Entry 7ZKQ (electron microscopy, 3.15 A resolution); this record covers chains C and T of the 5 polymer chains in the assembly.

[Chain C]
Name: complex I assembly factor CIA84
Organism: Yarrowia lipolytica
UniProtKB: A0A1D8N612 (A0A1D8N612_YARLL); residues 1-852 here = UniProt positions 1-852
Sequence (852 residues; each row starts with the number of its first residue):
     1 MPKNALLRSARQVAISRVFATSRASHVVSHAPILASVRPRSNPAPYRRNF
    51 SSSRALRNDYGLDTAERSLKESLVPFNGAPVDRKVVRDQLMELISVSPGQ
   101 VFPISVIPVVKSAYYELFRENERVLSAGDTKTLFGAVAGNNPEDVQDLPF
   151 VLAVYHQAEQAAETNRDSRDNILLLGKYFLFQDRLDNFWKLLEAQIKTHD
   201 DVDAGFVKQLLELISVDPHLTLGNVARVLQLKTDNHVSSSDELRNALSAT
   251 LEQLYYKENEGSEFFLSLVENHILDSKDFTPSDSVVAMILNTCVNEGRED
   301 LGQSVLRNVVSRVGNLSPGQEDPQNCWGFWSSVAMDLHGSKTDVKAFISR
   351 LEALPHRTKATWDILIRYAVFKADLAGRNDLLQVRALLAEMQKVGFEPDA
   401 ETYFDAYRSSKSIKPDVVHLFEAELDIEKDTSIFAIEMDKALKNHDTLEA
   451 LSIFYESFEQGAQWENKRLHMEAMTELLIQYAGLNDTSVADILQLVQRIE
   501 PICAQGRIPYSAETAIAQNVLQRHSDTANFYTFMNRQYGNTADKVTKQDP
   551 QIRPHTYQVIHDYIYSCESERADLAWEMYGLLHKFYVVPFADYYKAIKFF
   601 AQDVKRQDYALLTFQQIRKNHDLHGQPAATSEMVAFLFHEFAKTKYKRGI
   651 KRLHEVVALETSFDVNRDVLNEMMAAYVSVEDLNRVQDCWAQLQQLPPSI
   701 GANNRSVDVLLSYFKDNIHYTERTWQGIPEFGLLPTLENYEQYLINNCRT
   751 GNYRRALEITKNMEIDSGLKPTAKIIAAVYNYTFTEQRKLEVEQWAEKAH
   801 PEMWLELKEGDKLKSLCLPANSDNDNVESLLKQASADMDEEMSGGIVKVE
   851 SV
Unresolved in the structure: 1-428, 845-852
Residues lining bound ligands: Lauryl Maltose Neopentyl Glycol (LMN): Asn821, Ser822, Asn824

[Chain T]
Name: Tafazzin family protein
Organism: Yarrowia lipolytica
UniProtKB: Q6CBZ7 (Q6CBZ7_YARLI); residues 1-372 here = UniProt positions 1-372
Sequence (372 residues; numbered 1 to 372; the number before each row is that of its first residue):
     1 MSFRNVSLRGSQLLGKLDSRGWGWYVAKKWNIGLVYTMCKVFLRCKKVDI
    51 KGLDNLLEAHRQARLEGRGLLTVMNHTSVLDDPVVWGMLPNDNGWIPYLM
   101 RWATGAKDICYKNKLYSLFFGAGQVLPITRFGIGGPFQPGMDMCVRLLNP
   151 NNKIKYSAKYTPYLVHTNATSYPFWRESNWVHFFPEGYVHQALEPHEGTM
   201 RYFRWGTSRAVLEPVTPPIIVPMFSHGLQKVFQEIPKGYEMEGNNTNKDR
   251 TISIRIGEPISETTVAGFRNEWINLCHKENVGLNAETMPDVLKNGQEAKD
   301 LRSKVAAYLREEVEKLRLTVPNMNPELPEFKEPEFWSDIDKVHKGVYNHR
   351 GKVRMLRNPTKGLIEVVEANKD
Unresolved in the structure: 1, 112-118, 360-372
Residues lining bound ligands: diundecyl phosphatidyl choline (PLC): Trp22, Tyr25, Val26, Lys29, Trp30, Ile96, Tyr98, Arg176
What the authors report for this chain:
  - catalytic residues: His76, Asp81 (citing earlier work)
  - conformationally variable residues (loop rearrangement, order/disorder transition): Thr104 to Tyr111, Lys112 to Leu118
  - catalytic residues: Arg101, Arg130 (proposed by the authors, not directly observed)

[Interface between chain C and chain T]
Residue-residue contacts - 31 pairs, chain C then chain T:
  Ile718(C) - Leu65(T)  hydrophobic
  His719(C) - Leu65(T)
  His719(C) - Tyr172(T)
  Tyr720(C) - Ala169(T)
  Tyr720(C) - Thr170(T)
  Glu722(C) - Leu164(T)
  Arg723(C) - Leu164(T)
  Arg723(C) - Val165(T)
  Arg723(C) - Asn168(T)  hydrogen bond (side chain-backbone)
  Arg723(C) - Ala169(T)  hydrogen bond (side chain-backbone)
  Arg723(C) - Ser171(T)  hydrogen bond (side chain-backbone)
  Gln726(C) - Tyr160(T)
  Gln726(C) - Pro162(T)
  Gln726(C) - Tyr163(T)  hydrogen bond (side chain-backbone)
  Gln726(C) - Leu164(T)  hydrogen bond (side chain-backbone)
  Gln726(C) - Val165(T)
  Glu730(C) - Val165(T)
  Glu730(C) - His166(T)  salt bridge
  Thr750(C) - Arg61(T)
  Gly751(C) - Glu58(T)
  Gly751(C) - Arg61(T)  hydrogen bond (backbone-side chain)
  Asn752(C) - Glu58(T)
  Asn752(C) - Arg61(T)
  Tyr753(C) - Glu58(T)  hydrogen bond (backbone-side chain)
  Arg754(C) - Glu58(T)  hydrogen bond (backbone-side chain)
  Arg754(C) - Glu258(T)  salt bridge
  Arg754(C) - Pro259(T)  hydrogen bond (side chain-backbone)
  Arg755(C) - Gln62(T)
  Arg755(C) - Glu66(T)  salt bridge
  Arg788(C) - Asn55(T)
  Arg788(C) - Glu58(T)  salt bridge
Interface residues without a listed pair, chain C (15 interface residues in all): Gly727
Interface residues without a listed pair, chain T (21 interface residues in all): Asp54, Pro173

[Overview]
The interface between chain C and chain T involves 15 residues on one side and 21 on the other, with 9
hydrogen bonds and 4 salt bridges. Polar pairs include Glu730(C)-His166(T), Arg754(C)-Glu258(T) and
Arg755(C)-Glu66(T). The paper reports catalytic residues His76(T), Asp81(T) and Arg101(T) among others;
conformational variability at Thr104(T) and Lys112(T).
Here chain C is complex I assembly factor CIA84 and chain T is Tafazzin family protein, both from Yarrowia
lipolytica. Entry 7ZKQ (Early Pp module assembly intermediate of complex I) was determined by electron
microscopy, deposited together with 7ZKP.
